Entry 6GKR (X-ray diffraction, 2.19 A resolution); this record covers chains B and C of the 3 polymer chains in the assembly.

== Chain B (and C) ==
Name: Branched-chain-amino-acid aminotransferase
From: Thermobaculum terrenum ATCC BAA-798
Notes: EC 2.6.1.42; chain C of this document is another copy of the same molecule, construct and numbering; everything in this record applies to it too
UniProt: D1CCW1 (D1CCW1_THET1); residues 2-317 here correspond to UniProt positions 1-316 (UniProt number = residue number - 1)
Chain sequence (316 residues; numbered 2 to 317; the number before each row is that of its first residue):
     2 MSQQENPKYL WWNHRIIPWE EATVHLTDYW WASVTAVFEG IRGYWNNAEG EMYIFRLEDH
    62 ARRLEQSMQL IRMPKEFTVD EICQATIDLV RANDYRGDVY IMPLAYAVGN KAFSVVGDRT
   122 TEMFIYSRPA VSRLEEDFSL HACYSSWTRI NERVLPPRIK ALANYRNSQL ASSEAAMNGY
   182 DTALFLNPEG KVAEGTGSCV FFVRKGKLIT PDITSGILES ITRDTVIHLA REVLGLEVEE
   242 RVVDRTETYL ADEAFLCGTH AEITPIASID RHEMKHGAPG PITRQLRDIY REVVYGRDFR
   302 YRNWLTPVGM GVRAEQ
Not modelled in the structure: 2-5, 313-317 (chain C: 2-5, 312-317)
Covalently attached groups: pyridoxal phosphate (PLP) linked to Lys161
Residues lining bound ligands: pyridoxal phosphate (PLP): His61, Arg64, Arg150, Tyr166, Glu195, Gly196, Thr197, Gly198, Ser199, Cys200, Leu219, Ser221, Ile222, Thr223, Arg224, Cys258, Gly259, Thr260

== Interface between chain B and chain C ==
Pairs across the interface (21):
  Gln67(B) with Arg205(C)
  Gln70(B) with Tyr250(C); Leu251(C); His273(C), hydrogen bond
  Leu71(B) with Tyr250(C), hydrophobic
  Arg73(B) with Asp271(C), hydrogen bond (side chain-backbone); His273(C), hydrogen bond
  Glu153(B) with Asp245(C); Arg246(C), hydrogen bond (side chain-backbone); Thr247(C), hydrogen bond
  Arg154(B) with Gly191(C)
  Pro157(B) with Thr247(C)
  Arg159(B) with Arg205(C); Asp245(C), salt bridge; Thr247(C), hydrogen bond; Glu248(C)
  Ile214(B) with Asp245(C)
  Thr215(B) with Lys192(C), hydrogen bond (backbone-side chain); Val243(C); Asp245(C); Glu248(C)
Interface residues without a listed pair, chain B (12 interface residues in all): Glu190, Glu220
Interface residues without a listed pair, chain C (17 interface residues in all): Pro189, Glu190, Arg242, Val244, Arg272

== Summary ==
12 residues of chain B and 17 residues of chain C are in contact, with 7 hydrogen bonds and 1 salt bridge.
Polar contacts include Arg159(B)-Asp245(C), Gln70(B)-His273(C) and Arg73(B)-Asp271(C). Covalently linked
pyridoxal phosphate: at Lys161(B).
Chain B and chain C are both Branched-chain-amino-acid aminotransferase (Thermobaculum terrenum ATCC BAA-798);
the structure, Crystal structure of branched-chain amino acid aminotransferase from Thermobaculum terrenum in
PLP-form (holo-form), was determined by X-ray diffraction together with 6Q8E from the same study.
